1IUW - chain A; structure by X-ray diffraction, 2.00 A resolution.

== Chain A ==
Protein: P-hydroxybenzoate hydroxylase
Source organism: Pseudomonas aeruginosa
Notes: EC 1.14.13.2
Reference sequence: P20586 (PHHY_PSEAE); residues 1-394 here = UniProt positions 1-394
Chain sequence (394 residues; each row starts with the number of its first residue):
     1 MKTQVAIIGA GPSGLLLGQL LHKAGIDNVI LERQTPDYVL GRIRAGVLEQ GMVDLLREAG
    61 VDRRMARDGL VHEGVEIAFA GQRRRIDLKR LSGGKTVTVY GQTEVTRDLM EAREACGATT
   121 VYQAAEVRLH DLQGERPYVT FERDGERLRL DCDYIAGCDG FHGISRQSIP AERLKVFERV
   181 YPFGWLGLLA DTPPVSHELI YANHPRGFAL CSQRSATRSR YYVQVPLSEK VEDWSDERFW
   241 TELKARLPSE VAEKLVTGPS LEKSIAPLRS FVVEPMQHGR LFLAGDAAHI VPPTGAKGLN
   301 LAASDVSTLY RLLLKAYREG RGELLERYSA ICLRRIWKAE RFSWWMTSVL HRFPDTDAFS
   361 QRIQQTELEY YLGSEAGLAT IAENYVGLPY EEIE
Curated features (UniProtKB/Swiss-Prot):
  - binding site (FAD): Ser13, Glu32, Arg42 to Val47, Gln102, Asp286, Leu299, Asn300
  - binding site (substrate): Tyr201, Ser212 to Arg214, Tyr222, Pro293
  - site (Important for catalytic activity): Tyr201, Tyr385
  - mutagenesis: Ala45 (A45G: The positions of the substrate and the flavin are not altered), Tyr201 (Y201F: Reduction of hydroxylase activity), Arg220 (R220Q: Lower affinity for p-OHB than the wild-type), Asn300 (N300D: The side chain of Asp300 moves away from the flavin, disrupting the interactions of the carboxamide group with the flavin O(2) atom, and the alpha-helix H10 that begins at residue 297 is ...), Tyr385 (Y385F: The positions of the substrate and the flavin are not altered)
Residues lining bound ligands:
  - FAD (flavin-adenine dinucleotide): Ile8, Gly9, Ala10, Gly11, Pro12, Ser13, Gly14, Leu31, Glu32, Arg33, Gln34, Val39, Arg42, Arg44, Ala45, Gly46, Val47, Gln102, Val127, Cys158, Asp159, Gly160, His162, Gly163, Ile164, Tyr222, Ala266, Ala284, Gly285, Asp286, Pro293, Ala296, Lys297, Gly298, Leu299, Asn300, Ala302
  - P-hydroxybenzoic acid (PHB): Arg44, Ala45, Gly46, Val47, Trp185, Leu199, Tyr201, Leu210, Ser212, Gln213, Arg214, Arg220, Tyr222, Pro293, Thr294, Gly295, Ala296

== Overview ==
Ligands of chain A: flavin-adenine dinucleotide and P-hydroxybenzoic acid. Curated annotation (UniProt) lists
12 FAD-binding residues, 6 substrate-binding residues and 5 mutagenesis sites.
Chain A is P-hydroxybenzoate hydroxylase (Pseudomonas aeruginosa); the structure, P-hydroxybenzoate
hydroxylase complexed with 4-4-hydroxybenzoate at ph 7.4, was determined by X-ray diffraction, deposited
together with 1IUX, 1IUV, 1IUS, 1IUT and 1IUU.
